Entry 8J1T (electron microscopy, 3.30 A resolution); this record covers chains K and F of the 3 polymer chains in the assembly.

== Chain K ==
Molecule: 8-9D light chain
Organism: Homo sapiens
Amino-acid sequence (108 residues; each row starts with the number of its first residue):
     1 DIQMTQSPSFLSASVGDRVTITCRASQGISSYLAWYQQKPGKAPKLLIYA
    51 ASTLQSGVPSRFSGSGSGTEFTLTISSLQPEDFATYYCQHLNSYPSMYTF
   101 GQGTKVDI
Disulfide bonds: C23-C88

== Chain F ==
Molecule: Spike protein
Organism: Severe acute respiratory syndrome coronavirus 2
UniProt: P0DTC2 (SPIKE_SARS2); residues 334-527 here = UniProt positions 334-527
Amino-acid sequence (194 residues; numbered 334 to 527; the number before each row is that of its first residue):
   334 NLCPFDEVFNATRFASVYAWNRKRISNCVADYSVLYNFAPFFAFKCYGVS
   384 PTKLNDLCFTNVYADSFVIRGNEVSQIAPGQTGNIADYNYKLPDDFTGCV
   434 IAWNSNKLDSKVGGNYNYRYRLFRKSNLKPFERDISTEIYQAGNKPCNGV
   484 AGVNCYFPLQSYGFRPTYGVGHQPYRVVVLSFELLHAPATVCGP
Unresolved in the structure: 517-522
Disulfide bonds: C336-C361, C379-C432, C391-C525, C480-C488
Construct notes: variant D339 (Gly in P0DTC2), F371 (Ser in P0DTC2), P373 (Ser in P0DTC2), F375 (Ser in P0DTC2), N417 (Lys in P0DTC2), K440 (Asn in P0DTC2), N477 (Ser in P0DTC2), K478 (Thr in P0DTC2), A484 (Glu in P0DTC2), R498 (Gln in P0DTC2), Y501 (Asn in P0DTC2), H505 (Tyr in P0DTC2); conflict A376 (Thr in P0DTC2), N405 (Asp in P0DTC2), S408 (Arg in P0DTC2), R452 (Leu in P0DTC2), V486 (Phe in P0DTC2)
Swiss-Prot annotation at these positions:
  - region: N448 to Y451, Y453 to F456 (Immunodominant HLA epitope recognized by the CD8+)
  - glycosylation: N343 (N-linked (GlcNAc...) (complex) asparagine)
  - natural variant: D339 (G339D: In strain: Omicron/BA.1, Omicron/BA.2 and 4 more; this construct carries the variant), R346 (R346K: In strain: Mu/B.1.621; R346T: In strain: Omicron/BQ.1.1, Omicron/XBB.1.5 and 1 more), L368 (L368I: In strain: Omicron/XBB.1.5, Omicron/EG.5.1), F371 (S371F: In strain: Omicron/BA.2, Omicron/BA.2.12.1 and 6 more; this construct carries the variant), P373 (S373P: In strain: Omicron/BA.1, Omicron/BA.2 and 7 more; this construct carries the variant), F375 (S375F: In strain: Omicron/BA.1, Omicron/BA.2 and 7 more; this construct carries the variant), A376 (T376A: In strain: Omicron/BA.2, Omicron/BA.2.12.1 and 5 more; this construct carries the variant), N405 (D405N: In strain: Omicron/BA.2, Omicron/BA.2.12.1 and 6 more; this construct carries the variant), S408 (R408S: In strain: Omicron/BA.2, Omicron/BA.2.12.1 and 6 more; this construct carries the variant), N417 (K417N: In strain: Beta/B.1.351, Omicron/BA.1 and 8 more; this construct carries the variant), K440 (N440K: In strain: Omicron/BA.1, Omicron/BA.2 and 7 more; this construct carries the variant), K444 (K444T: In strain: Omicron/BQ.1.1), 16 further natural variant entries in UniProt
  - mutagenesis: N343 (N343Q: Reduced viral infectivity), Y453 (Y453F: Decreased HLA binding to NF9 epitope. Increased binding affinity to human ACE2), A475 (A475V: Increased resistance to neutralizing antibodies), V483 (V483A: Increased resistance to neutralizing antibodies), F490 (F490L: Increased resistance to neutralizing antibodies and human covalescent sera neutralization), Q493 (Q493N: Reduced host ACE2-binding affinity in vitro; Q493Y: Reduced host ACE2-binding affinity in vitro), H519 (H519P: Increased resistance to human covalescent sera neutralization)
Reported in the primary citation:
  - mutagenesis - Q493R: unchanged binding to 8-9D

== How chain K and chain F interact ==
Pairs across the interface (11; chain K residue first):
  Q27(K) - G502(F)
  Q27(K) - V503(F)
  I29(K) - Y501(F)
  S30(K) - R403(F)  hydrogen bond
  S30(K) - H505(F)
  S31(K) - R498(F)  hydrogen bond
  S31(K) - Y501(F)  hydrogen bond
  Y32(K) - Q493(F)
  Y32(K) - S494(F)  hydrogen bond (side chain-backbone)
  H90(K) - H505(F)  hydrogen bond
  S93(K) - N405(F)  hydrogen bond
Interface residues without a listed pair, chain K (10 interface residues in all): G28, S67, G68
Interface residues without a listed pair, chain F (11 interface residues in all): Y453, G496
Interface features reported in the paper:
  - residue pairs: S31(K)-R498(F), S31(K)-Y501(F) (hydrogen bond), Y32(K)-S494(F) (hydrogen bond), S93(K)-N405(F)
  - epitope / paratope residues, chain K: S31(K), Y32(K), H90(K), S93(K)
  - epitope / paratope residues, chain F: N405(F), S494(F), R498(F), Y501(F)

== Summary ==
10 residues of chain K face 11 of chain F across their interface, with 6 hydrogen bonds. Among the polar pairs
are S30(K)-R403(F), S31(K)-R498(F) and S31(K)-Y501(F). The paper describes contacts between S31(K) and R498(F)
and S93(K) and N405(F); hydrogen bonds between S31(K) and Y501(F) and Y32(K) and S494(F). The paper reports
that Q493R of chain F leaves binding to 8-9D unchanged; epitope/paratope residues S31(K), Y32(K) and N405(F)
among others.
Here chain K is 8-9D light chain (Homo sapiens) and chain F is Spike protein (Severe acute respiratory
syndrome coronavirus 2). Entry 8J1T (Local refined cryo-EM structure of Omicron BA.5 RBD in complex with 8-9D
Fab) was determined by electron microscopy together with 8J1V from the same study.
